4AHQ - chains B and C of the 4 polymer chains in the assembly; structure by X-ray diffraction, 1.95 A resolution.

== Chain B (and C) ==
Protein: N-acetylneuraminate lyase
From: Staphylococcus aureus SUBSP. aureus nctc 8325
Notes: EC 4.1.3.3; chain C of this document is another copy of the same molecule, construct and numbering; everything in this record applies to it too
UniProtKB: Q2G160 (NANA_STAA8); residues 2-293 here = UniProt positions 2-293
Sequence (298 residues; numbered -4 to 293; the number before each row is that of its first residue; numbers below 1 keep their minus sign (His-4 is residue -4)):
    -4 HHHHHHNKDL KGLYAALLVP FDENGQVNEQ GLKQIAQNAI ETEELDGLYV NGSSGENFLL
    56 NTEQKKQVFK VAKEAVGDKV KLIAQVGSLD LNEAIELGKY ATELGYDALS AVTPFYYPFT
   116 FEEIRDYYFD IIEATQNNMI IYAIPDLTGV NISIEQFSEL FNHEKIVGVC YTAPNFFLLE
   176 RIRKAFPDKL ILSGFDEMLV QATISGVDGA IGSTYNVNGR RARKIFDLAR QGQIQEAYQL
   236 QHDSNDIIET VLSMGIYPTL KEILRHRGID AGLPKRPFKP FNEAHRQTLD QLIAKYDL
Unresolved in the structure: -4 to 0 (chain C: -4 to 1)
Differences from the reference sequence: expression tag (-4 to 1); engineered mutation Cys165 (Lys in Q2G160)
Swiss-Prot annotation at these positions:
  - active site: Tyr137 (Proton donor)
  - binding site (aceneuramate): Ser48, Ser49, Gly189, Asp191, Glu192, Ser208, Tyr252
  - mutagenesis: Glu192 (E192N: Increases reaction with fluoropyruvate and the alternative substrate (2R,3S)-2,3-dihydroxy-4-oxo-N,N-dipropylbutanamide (DHOB))

== How chain B and chain C interact ==
Residue-residue contacts (67; chain B residue first):
  Asn19(B) with Asn87(C), hydrogen bond (backbone-side chain)
  Gln21(B) with Asn87(C)
  Ser48(B) with Tyr111(C), hydrogen bond; Tyr112(C), hydrogen bond (backbone-side chain)
  Glu51(B) with Tyr112(C)
  Asn52(B) with Tyr112(C), hydrogen bond (backbone-side chain)
  Phe53(B) with Leu84(C); Tyr111(C), hydrophobic; Tyr112(C)
  Leu54(B) with Leu84(C); Asp85(C); Tyr112(C), hydrophobic
  Leu55(B) with Asp85(C)
  Asn56(B) with Asp85(C)
  Leu84(B) with Phe53(C); Leu54(C); Pro272(C)
  Asp85(B) with Leu54(C); Leu55(C); Asn56(C); Lys270(C), salt bridge
  Leu86(B) with Arg271(C)
  Asn87(B) with Asn19(C), hydrogen bond (side chain-backbone); Gln21(C); Lys270(C)
  Val107(B) with Tyr111(C)
  Phe110(B) with Phe110(C), hydrophobic; Tyr111(C), hydrophobic
  Tyr111(B) with Ser48(C), hydrogen bond; Phe53(C); Val107(C); Phe110(C), hydrophobic; Ile139(C); Leu142(C); Thr143(C)
  Tyr112(B) with Ser48(C), hydrogen bond (side chain-backbone); Glu51(C); Asn52(C), hydrogen bond (side chain-backbone); Phe53(C), hydrogen bond (side chain-backbone); Leu54(C), hydrophobic; Tyr252(C); Phe273(C), hydrophobic
  Pro113(B) with Leu142(C)
  Phe114(B) with Phe273(C), hydrophobic
  Glu117(B) with Lys274(C)
  Glu118(B) with Pro272(C); Phe273(C); Lys274(C), hydrogen bond (side chain-backbone)
  Asp121(B) with Lys274(C), salt bridge
  Tyr122(B) with Pro272(C), hydrophobic
  Asp125(B) with Arg271(C), salt bridge
  Ile139(B) with Tyr111(C)
  Leu142(B) with Tyr111(C); Pro113(C)
  Tyr252(B) with Tyr112(C)
  Lys270(B) with Asp85(C), salt bridge; Asn87(C)
  Arg271(B) with Leu86(C); Asp125(C), salt bridge
  Pro272(B) with Glu118(C); Tyr122(C), hydrophobic
  Phe273(B) with Tyr112(C), hydrophobic; Phe114(C), hydrophobic; Glu118(C)
  Lys274(B) with Glu117(C); Glu118(C), hydrogen bond (backbone-side chain); Asp121(C), salt bridge
Interface residues without a listed pair, chain B (34 interface residues in all): Gly20, Thr143
Interface residues without a listed pair, chain C (36 interface residues in all): Gly20, Gly47, Pro109

== Overview ==
Chain B and chain C form an interface of 34 and 36 residues respectively, with 11 hydrogen bonds and 6 salt
bridges. Among the polar pairs are Asp85(B)-Lys270(C), Asp121(B)-Lys274(C) and Asp125(B)-Arg271(C).
Both chains are N-acetylneuraminate lyase (Staphylococcus aureus SUBSP. aureus nctc 8325). Entry 4AHQ (Crystal
Structure of N-acetylneuraminic acid lyase mutant K165C from Staphylococcus aureus) was determined by X-ray
diffraction together with 4AH7, 4AHO, 4AHP and 4AMA from the same study.
